8DWY - chains C and D of the 20 polymer chains in the assembly; structure by electron microscopy, 3.18 A resolution.

[Chain C (and D)]
Molecule: E1 glycoprotein
From: Chikungunya virus strain Senegal 37997
Notes: chain D of this document is another copy of the same molecule, construct and numbering; everything in this record applies to it too
UniProtKB: Q5XXP3 (POLS_CHIK3); residues 1-439 here correspond to UniProt positions 810-1248 (UniProt number = residue number + 809)
Sequence (439 residues; row label = number of the first residue in the row):
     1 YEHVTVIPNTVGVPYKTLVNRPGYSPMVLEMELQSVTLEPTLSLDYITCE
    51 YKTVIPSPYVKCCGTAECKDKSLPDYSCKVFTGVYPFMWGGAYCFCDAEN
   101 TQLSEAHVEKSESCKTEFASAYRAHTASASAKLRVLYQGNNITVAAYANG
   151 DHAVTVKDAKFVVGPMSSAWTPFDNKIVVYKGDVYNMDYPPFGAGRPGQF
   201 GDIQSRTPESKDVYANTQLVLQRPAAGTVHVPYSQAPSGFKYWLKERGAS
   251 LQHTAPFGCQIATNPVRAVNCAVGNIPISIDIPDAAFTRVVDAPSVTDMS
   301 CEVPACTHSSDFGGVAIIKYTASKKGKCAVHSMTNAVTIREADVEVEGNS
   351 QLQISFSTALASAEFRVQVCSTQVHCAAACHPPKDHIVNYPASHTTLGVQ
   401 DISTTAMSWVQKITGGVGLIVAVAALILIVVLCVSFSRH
Cystine bridges: Cys49-Cys114, Cys62-Cys94, Cys63-Cys96, Cys68-Cys78, Cys259-Cys271, Cys301-Cys376, Cys306-Cys380, Cys328-Cys370
Covalent attachments: N-acetylglucosamine (NAG) linked to Asn141
Ligand contacts: N-acetylglucosamine (NAG; 2-acetamido-2-deoxy-beta-D-glucopyranose): Lys115, Thr116, Lys181

[Chain C / chain D interface]
Contacting residue pairs (12; chain C residue first):
  Arg123(C) - Asp151(D)  salt bridge
  His125(C) - Thr126(D)
  Asn149(C) - Arg123(D)
  Asp151(C) - Arg123(D)  salt bridge
  Asp151(C) - Phe192(D)
  His152(C) - Arg206(D)
  Ala153(C) - Phe192(D)
  Pro191(C) - Asp151(D)
  Phe192(C) - Asp151(D)  hydrogen bond (backbone-backbone)
  Phe192(C) - His152(D)
  Phe192(C) - Ala153(D)  hydrogen bond (backbone-backbone)
  Arg206(C) - His152(D)
Also at the interface, not in a pair above, chain C (13 interface residues in all): Thr41, Tyr147, Gly150, Lys176
Also at the interface, not in a pair above, chain D (14 interface residues in all): Thr41, His125, Tyr147, Gly150, Lys176, Pro191, Gly193

[In short]
Chain C and chain D form an interface of 13 and 14 residues respectively, with 2 hydrogen bonds and 2 salt
bridges. Polar contacts include Arg123(C)-Asp151(D), Phe192(C)-Asp151(D) and Phe192(C)-Ala153(D). Ligands of
chain C: N-acetylglucosamine. N-acetylglucosamine is covalently linked to Asn141(C).
Both chains are E1 glycoprotein (Chikungunya virus strain Senegal 37997). Entry 8DWY (Chikungunya VLP in
complex with neutralizing Fab CHK-265 (asymmetric unit)) was determined by electron microscopy (same
publication as 8DWX).
